8P13 - chains H and L of the 7 polymer chains in the assembly; structure by electron microscopy, 5.20 A resolution (low resolution: residue-level contacts below are approximate; hydrogen-bond / salt-bridge calls are withheld).

[Chain H]
Name: Immunoglobin G heavy chain FAB fragment
Source organism: Mus musculus
Notes: antibody fragment or engineered binder
Amino-acid sequence (262 residues; row label = number of the first residue in the row):
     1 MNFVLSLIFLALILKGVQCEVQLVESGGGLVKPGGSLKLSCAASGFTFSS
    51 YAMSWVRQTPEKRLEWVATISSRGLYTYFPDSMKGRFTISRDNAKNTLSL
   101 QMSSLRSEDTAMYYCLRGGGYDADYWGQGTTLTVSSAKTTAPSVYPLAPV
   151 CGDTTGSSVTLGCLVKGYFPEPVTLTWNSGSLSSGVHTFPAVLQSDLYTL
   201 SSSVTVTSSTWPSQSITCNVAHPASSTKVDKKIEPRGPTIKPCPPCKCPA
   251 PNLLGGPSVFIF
Unresolved in the structure: 1-18, 207-212, 237-262
Disulfide bonds: Cys-41/Cys-115, Cys-163/Cys-218

[Chain L]
Name: Immunoglobin G light chain
Source organism: Mus musculus
Amino-acid sequence (239 residues; each row starts with the number of its first residue):
     1 MMSPAQFLFLLVLWIRETNGDVVMTQTPLTLSVTIGQPASISCKSSQSLL
    51 DSDGETSLNWLLQRPGQSPKRLIYLVSKLDSGVPDRFTGSGSGTDFTLKI
   101 SRVEAADLGVYYCWQGTHFPLTFGAGTKLELKRADAAPTVSIFPPSSEQL
   151 TSGGASVVCFLNNFYPKDINVKWKIDGSERQNGVLNSWTDQDSKDSTYSM
   201 SSTLTLTKDEYERHNSYTCEATHKTSTSPIVKSFNRNEC
Unresolved in the structure: 1-20, 51-54
Disulfide bonds: Cys-43/Cys-113, Cys-159/Cys-219

[How chain H and chain L interact]
Inter-chain disulfides: Cys-151(H)/Cys-239(L)
Pairs across the interface - 59 pairs, chain H then chain L:
  Val-56(H) / Leu-121(L)
  Gln-58(H) / Gln-63(L)
  Gln-58(H) / Pro-69(L)
  Gln-58(H) / Tyr-112(L)
  Lys-62(H) / Val-110(L)
  Lys-62(H) / Tyr-112(L)
  Lys-62(H) / Ala-125(L)
  Arg-63(H) / Tyr-112(L)
  Arg-63(H) / Phe-123(L)
  Arg-63(H) / Gly-124(L)
  Leu-64(H) / Tyr-112(L)
  Leu-64(H) / Phe-123(L)
  Glu-65(H) / Phe-123(L)
  Trp-66(H) / Pro-120(L)
  Trp-66(H) / Leu-121(L)
  Trp-66(H) / Phe-123(L)
  Thr-69(H) / Phe-119(L)
  Tyr-78(H) / Phe-119(L)
  Tyr-78(H) / Pro-120(L)
  Asp-81(H) / Asp-21(L)
  Tyr-114(H) / Ser-68(L)
  Tyr-114(H) / Pro-69(L)
  Gly-120(H) / Arg-71(L)
  Gly-120(H) / Trp-114(L)
  Tyr-121(H) / Arg-71(L)
  Tyr-121(H) / Leu-75(L)
  Asp-122(H) / Arg-71(L)
  Ala-123(H) / Arg-71(L)
  Ala-123(H) / Asp-80(L)
  Asp-124(H) / Arg-71(L)
  Asp-124(H) / Asp-80(L)
  Asp-124(H) / Ser-81(L)
  Tyr-125(H) / Ser-81(L)
  Trp-126(H) / Pro-69(L)
  Trp-126(H) / Lys-70(L)
  Trp-126(H) / Arg-71(L)
  Gly-127(H) / Ser-68(L)
  Gln-128(H) / Ser-68(L)
  Tyr-145(H) / Ser-146(L)
  Tyr-145(H) / Glu-148(L)
  Tyr-145(H) / Gln-149(L)
  Pro-149(H) / Phe-143(L)
  Cys-151(H) / Ile-142(L)
  Cys-151(H) / Pro-144(L)
  Cys-151(H) / Cys-239(L)  disulfide
  Gly-152(H) / Ile-142(L)
  Asp-153(H) / Ser-141(L)
  Asp-153(H) / Phe-143(L)
  His-187(H) / Lys-194(L)
  Phe-189(H) / Phe-160(L)
  Phe-189(H) / Ser-187(L)
  Phe-189(H) / Thr-189(L)
  Phe-189(H) / Ser-199(L)
  Pro-190(H) / Trp-188(L)
  Pro-190(H) / Thr-189(L)
  Pro-190(H) / Asp-190(L)
  Glu-234(H) / Glu-148(L)
  Pro-235(H) / Glu-148(L)
  Arg-236(H) / Glu-148(L)
Other interface residues (no listed pair), chain H (36 interface residues in all): Pro-80, Pro-146, Thr-155, Val-192, Ser-203
Other interface residues (no listed pair), chain L (39 interface residues in all): Leu-29, Glu-55, Leu-61, Tyr-74, Ser-201, Lys-232

[In short]
36 residues of chain H face 39 of chain L across their interface; the contacts include 1 disulfide bond.
Here chain H is Immunoglobin G heavy chain FAB fragment and chain L is Immunoglobin G light chain, both from
Mus musculus. Entry 8P13 (Cryo-EM structure of Rhodopsin-Gi bound with antibody fragments scFv16 and Fab79,
conformation 1) was determined by electron microscopy, deposited together with 8P12 and 8P15.
